Entry 6GSI (electron microscopy, 3.75 A resolution); this record covers chains D and J of the 12 polymer chains in the assembly.

[Chain D]
Name: Capsid protein
Organism: Feline calicivirus strain F9
Reference sequence: P27406 (CAPSD_FCVF9); aligned to UniProt positions 1-669 over residues 1-669 (the alignment contains insertions or deletions, so no single offset holds)
Chain sequence (669 residues; each row starts with the number of its first residue):
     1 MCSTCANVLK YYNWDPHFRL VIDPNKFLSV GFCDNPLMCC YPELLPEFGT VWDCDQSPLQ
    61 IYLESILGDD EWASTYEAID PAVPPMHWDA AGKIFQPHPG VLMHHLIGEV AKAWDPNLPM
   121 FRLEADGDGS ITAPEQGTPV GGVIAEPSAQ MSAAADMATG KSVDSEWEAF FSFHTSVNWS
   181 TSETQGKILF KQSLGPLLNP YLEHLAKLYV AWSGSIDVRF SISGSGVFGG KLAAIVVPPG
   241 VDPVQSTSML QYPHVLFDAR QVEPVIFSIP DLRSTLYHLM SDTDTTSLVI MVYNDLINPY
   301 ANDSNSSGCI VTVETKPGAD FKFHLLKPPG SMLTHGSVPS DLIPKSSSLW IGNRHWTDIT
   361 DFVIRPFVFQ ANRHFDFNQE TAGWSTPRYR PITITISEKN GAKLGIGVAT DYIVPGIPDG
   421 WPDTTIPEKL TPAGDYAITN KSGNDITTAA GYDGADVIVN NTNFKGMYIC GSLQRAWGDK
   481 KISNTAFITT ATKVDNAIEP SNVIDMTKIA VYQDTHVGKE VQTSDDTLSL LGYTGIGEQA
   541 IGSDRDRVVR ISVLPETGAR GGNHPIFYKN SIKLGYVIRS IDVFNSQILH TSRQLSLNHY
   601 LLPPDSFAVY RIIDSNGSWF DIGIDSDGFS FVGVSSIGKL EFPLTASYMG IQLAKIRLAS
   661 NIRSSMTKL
Disordered / not traced: 1-129, 664-669
Differences from the reference sequence: conflict N13 (Asp in P27406), R19 (Lys in P27406), D23 (Asn in P27406), 59 further conflict positions vs the reference (P27406) not listed; insertion (127, 493)
Bound ions: K+: Q474, D479
Curated features (UniProtKB/Swiss-Prot):
  - site: E124, A125 (Cleavage), K480 (Interaction with host receptor F11R/JAM-1)
From the paper describing this entry:
  - conformationally variable residues (loop rearrangement): Y293 to S307

[Chain J]
Name: VP2
Organism: Feline calicivirus strain F9
Reference sequence: P28711 (VP2_FCVF9); residues 1-106 here = UniProt positions 1-106
Chain sequence (106 residues; row label = number of the first residue in the row):
     1 MNSILGLIDT VTNTIGKAQQ IELDKAALGQ QRELALKRMK LDHQALNNQV EQFNKILEQR
    61 VQGPIQSVRL ARAAGFRVDP YSYTDQNFYD DQLNAIRLSY RNLFKN
Disordered / not traced: 1-17
Differences from the reference sequence: conflict K37 (Gln in P28711), M39 (Ile in P28711), K40 (Gly in P28711), H43 (Arg in P28711), D85 (Asn in P28711), R101 (Lys in P28711), N106 (Ile in P28711)

[Chain D / chain J interface]
Residue-residue contacts (37; chain D residue first):
  T360(D) - R77(J)  hydrogen bond (backbone-side chain)
  D361(D) - D79(J)
  I364(D) - Y81(J)
  I364(D) - S82(J)
  I364(D) - Y83(J)
  I364(D) - T84(J)
  R365(D) - Y81(J)  hydrogen bond (side chain-backbone)
  R365(D) - Y83(J)
  P366(D) - Y83(J)
  P366(D) - T84(J)
  F367(D) - D91(J)
  F367(D) - N94(J)
  F367(D) - A95(J)
  Y452(D) - R69(J)  hydrogen bond (backbone-side chain)
  D453(D) - R69(J)  hydrogen bond (backbone-side chain)
  D453(D) - A73(J)
  A455(D) - Q66(J)  hydrogen bond (backbone-side chain)
  A455(D) - R69(J)  hydrogen bond (backbone-side chain)
  D456(D) - Q59(J)  hydrogen bond
  D456(D) - Q66(J)
  D456(D) - R69(J)
  V457(D) - Q62(J)
  I458(D) - R69(J)
  Q539(D) - I65(J)
  Q539(D) - R72(J)
  Q539(D) - Y81(J)  hydrogen bond (backbone-side chain)
  A540(D) - Y81(J)  hydrophobic
  R545(D) - N94(J)  hydrogen bond
  E556(D) - L98(J)
  H564(D) - T84(J)
  K569(D) - D79(J)
  D582(D) - R72(J)  salt bridge
  F584(D) - Y81(J)  hydrophobic
  S635(D) - T84(J)  hydrogen bond (backbone-side chain)
  K639(D) - R77(J)
  L640(D) - R77(J)  hydrogen bond (backbone-side chain)
  F642(D) - R77(J)
Interface residues without a listed pair, chain D (27 interface residues in all): V363, T557, G558
Interface residues without a listed pair, chain J (18 interface residues in all): V78
From the paper, about this interface:
  - interface residues, chain J: V61(J), G75(J)

[Overview]
Chain D and chain J form an interface of 27 and 18 residues respectively, with 11 hydrogen bonds and 1 salt
bridge. Among the polar pairs are D582(D)-R72(J), T360(D)-R77(J) and R365(D)-Y81(J). The K+ site is built by
Q474(D) and D479(D). From the paper: interface residues V61(J) and G75(J); conformational variability at
Y293(D).
Chain D is Capsid protein and chain J is VP2, both from Feline calicivirus strain F9; the structure, Feline
Calicivirus Strain F9 bound to a soluble ectodomain fragment of feline junctional adhesion molecule A ..., was
determined by electron microscopy together with 6GSH from the same study.
